PDB entry 6J4W | electron microscopy, 7.90 A resolution (low resolution: residue-level contacts below are approximate; hydrogen-bond / salt-bridge calls are withheld) | chains N and h of the 26 polymer chains in the assembly

== Chain N ==
Molecule: 198-nt DNA strand
Sequence (198 nucleotides; each row starts with the number of its first residue; numbers below 1 keep their minus sign (DG-125 is residue -125)):
  -125 GCTTACGTCAGTCTGGCCATCTTTGTGTTTGGTGTGTTTGGGTGGTGGCC
   -75 GTTTTCGTTGTTTTTTTCTGTCTCGTGCCTGGTGTCTTGGGTGTAATCCC
   -25 CTTGGCGGTTAAAACGCGGGGGACAGCGCGTACGTGCGTTTAAGCGGTGC
    25 TAGAGCTGTCTACGACCAATTGAGCGGCCTCGGCACCGGGATTCTGAT
Disordered / not traced: -125 to -99, -80 to -75

== Chain h ==
Protein: Histone H2B type 1-J
From: Homo sapiens
Reference sequence: P06899 (H2B1J_HUMAN); residues -3 to 122 here correspond to UniProt positions 1-126 (UniProt number = residue number + 4)
Amino-acid sequence (129 residues; numbered -6 to 122; the number before each row is that of its first residue; numbers below 1 keep their minus sign (Gly-6 is residue -6)):
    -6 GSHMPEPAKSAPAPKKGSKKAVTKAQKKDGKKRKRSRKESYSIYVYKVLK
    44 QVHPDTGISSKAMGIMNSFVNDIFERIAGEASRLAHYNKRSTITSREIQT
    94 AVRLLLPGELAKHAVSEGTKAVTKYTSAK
Disordered / not traced: -6 to 28, 122
Construct notes: expression tag (-6 to -4)

== Interface between chain N and chain h ==
Pairs across the interface - 12 pairs, chain N then chain h:
  DC-54(N) with Ile51(h); Ser52(h); Ser53(h)
  DT-53(N) with Tyr39(h); Gly50(h)
  DT-46(N) with Arg30(h)
  DG-45(N) with Arg30(h); Glu32(h)
  DT-34(N) with Arg83(h); Ser84(h); Thr85(h)
  DG-33(N) with Arg83(h)

== Summary ==
Chain N and chain h form an interface of 6 and 10 residues respectively.
Here chain N is a 198-nt DNA strand and chain h is Histone H2B type 1-J (Homo sapiens). Entry 6J4W (RNA
polymerase II elongation complex bound with Elf1 and Spt4/5, stalled at SHL(-5) of the nucleosome) was
determined by electron microscopy, deposited together with 6IR9, 6J4X, 6J4Y, 6J4Z, 6J50 and 6J51.
